Entry 3CSC (X-ray diffraction, 1.90 A resolution); this record covers chain A.

== Chain A ==
Protein: Citrate synthase
Source organism: Gallus gallus
Notes: EC 4.1.3.7
UniProt: P23007 (CISY_CHICK); residue numbers follow UniProt; this construct covers 1-433
Amino-acid sequence (433 residues; row label = number of the first residue in the row; X marks 4 residues of unknown identity (built as UNK)):
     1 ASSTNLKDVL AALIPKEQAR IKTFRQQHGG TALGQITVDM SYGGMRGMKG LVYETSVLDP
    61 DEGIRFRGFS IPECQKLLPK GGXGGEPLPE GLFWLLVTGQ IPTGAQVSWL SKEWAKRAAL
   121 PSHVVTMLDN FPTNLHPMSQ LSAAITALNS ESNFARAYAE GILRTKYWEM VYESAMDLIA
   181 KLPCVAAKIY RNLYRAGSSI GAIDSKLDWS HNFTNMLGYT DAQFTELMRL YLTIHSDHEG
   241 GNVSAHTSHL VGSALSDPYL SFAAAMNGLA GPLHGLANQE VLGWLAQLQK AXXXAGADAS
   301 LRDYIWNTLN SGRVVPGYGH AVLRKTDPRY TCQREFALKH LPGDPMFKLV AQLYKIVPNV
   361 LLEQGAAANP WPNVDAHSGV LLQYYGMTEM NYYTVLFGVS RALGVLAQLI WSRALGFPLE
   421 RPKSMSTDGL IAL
Disordered / not traced: 83, 292-294
Curated features (UniProtKB/Swiss-Prot):
  - active site: His274, His320, Asp375
  - binding site (oxaloacetate): Arg329, Arg401, Arg421
Small-molecule neighbours:
  - acetyl coenzyme A (ACO): Arg46, Arg164, Pro272, Leu273, His274, Gly275, Ala277, Leu309, Arg313, Val314, Val315, Pro316, Gly317, Tyr318, Gly319, His320, Ala321, Leu361, Ala366, Ala367, Ala368, Asn369, Asn373, Val374, Asp375, Phe397, Pro418, Leu419
  - (2S)-2-hydroxybutanedioic acid (LMR): His238, Asn242, His274, His320, Arg329, Val374, Phe397, Arg401, Arg421

== In short ==
Chain A binds acetyl coenzyme A and (2S)-2-hydroxybutanedioic acid. From UniProt: 3 active-site residues and 3
oxaloacetate-binding residues.
Chain A is Citrate synthase (Gallus gallus); the structure, Structure of ternary complexes of citrate synthase
with D-and L-malate: mechanistic implications, was determined by X-ray diffraction together with 1CSC, 2CSC
and 4CSC from the same study.
